PDB entry 9DHI | X-ray diffraction, 1.38 A resolution | chain A

[Chain A]
Molecule: Dihydroorotate dehydrogenase (quinone), mitochondrial
Source organism: Homo sapiens
Notes: EC 1.3.5.2
Reference sequence: Q02127 (PYRD_HUMAN); residues 30-396 here correspond to UniProt positions 29-395 (UniProt number = residue number - 1)
Amino-acid sequence (369 residues; each row starts with the number of its first residue):
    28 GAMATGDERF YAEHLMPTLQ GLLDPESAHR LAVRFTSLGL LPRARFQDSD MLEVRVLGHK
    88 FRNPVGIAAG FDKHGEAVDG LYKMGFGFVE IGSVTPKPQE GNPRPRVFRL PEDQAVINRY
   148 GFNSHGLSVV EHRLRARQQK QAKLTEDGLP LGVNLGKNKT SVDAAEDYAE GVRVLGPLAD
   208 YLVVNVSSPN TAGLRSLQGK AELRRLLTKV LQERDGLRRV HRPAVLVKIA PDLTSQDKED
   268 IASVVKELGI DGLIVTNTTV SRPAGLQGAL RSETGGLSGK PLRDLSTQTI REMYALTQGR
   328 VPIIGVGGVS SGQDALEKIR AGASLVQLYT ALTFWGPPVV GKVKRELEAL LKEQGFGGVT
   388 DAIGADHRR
Disordered / not traced: 28-30
Differences from the reference sequence: expression tag (28-29)
Ligand contacts:
  - A1A4N ((2M,6P)-6-[4-ethyl-3-(hydroxymethyl)-5-oxo-4,5-dihydro-1H-1,2,4-triazol-1-yl]-7-fluoro-2-(2-methylphenyl)-4-(propan-2-yl)phthalazin-1(2H)-one): Tyr38, Leu42, Met43, Leu46, Gln47, Leu50, Pro52, Ala55, His56, Leu58, Ala59, Phe62, Thr63, Leu67, Leu68, Pro69, Phe98, Met111, Val134, Arg136, Val143, Tyr356, Leu359, Thr360, Gly363, Pro364
  - FMN (flavin mononucleotide): Ala95, Ala96, Gly97, Lys100, Gly119, Ser120, Val143, Asn145, Tyr147, Phe149, Asn181, Asn212, Lys255, Thr283, Asn284, Thr285, Ser305, Gly306, Leu309, Val333, Gly334, Gly335, Val336, Leu355, Tyr356, Thr357
  - orotic acid (ORO): Lys100, Asn145, Arg146, Tyr147, Gly148, Phe149, Asn212, Ser215, Pro216, Asn217, Asn284, Thr285
UniProt features mapped onto this chain:
  - active site: Ser215 (Nucleophile)
  - binding site (FMN): Ala96 to Lys100, Ser120, Asn181, Asn212, Lys255, Thr283, Gly306, Gly335, Tyr356, Thr357
  - binding site (substrate): Lys100, Asn145 to Phe149, Asn212 to Asn217, Asn284, Thr285

[Summary]
Bound to chain A: flavin mononucleotide, orotic acid and compound A1A4N. From UniProt: active-site residue
Ser215, 14 FMN-binding residues and 14 substrate-binding residues.
Chain A is Dihydroorotate dehydrogenase (quinone), mitochondrial (Homo sapiens); the structure, DHODH in
complex with Compound 7, was determined by X-ray diffraction (same publication as 9DHG, 9DHH and 9DHJ).
